PDB entry 2XYM | X-ray diffraction, 1.77 A resolution | chain A

# Chain A
Name: RNA-directed RNA polymerase
Source organism: Hepatitis C virus
Notes: EC 2.7.7.48; fragment: catalytic domain, residues 2443-3005
UniProtKB: Q99IB8 (POLG_HCVJF); residues 1-563 here correspond to UniProt positions 2443-3005 (UniProt number = residue number + 2442)
Chain sequence (563 residues; numbered 1 to 563; the number before each row is that of its first residue):
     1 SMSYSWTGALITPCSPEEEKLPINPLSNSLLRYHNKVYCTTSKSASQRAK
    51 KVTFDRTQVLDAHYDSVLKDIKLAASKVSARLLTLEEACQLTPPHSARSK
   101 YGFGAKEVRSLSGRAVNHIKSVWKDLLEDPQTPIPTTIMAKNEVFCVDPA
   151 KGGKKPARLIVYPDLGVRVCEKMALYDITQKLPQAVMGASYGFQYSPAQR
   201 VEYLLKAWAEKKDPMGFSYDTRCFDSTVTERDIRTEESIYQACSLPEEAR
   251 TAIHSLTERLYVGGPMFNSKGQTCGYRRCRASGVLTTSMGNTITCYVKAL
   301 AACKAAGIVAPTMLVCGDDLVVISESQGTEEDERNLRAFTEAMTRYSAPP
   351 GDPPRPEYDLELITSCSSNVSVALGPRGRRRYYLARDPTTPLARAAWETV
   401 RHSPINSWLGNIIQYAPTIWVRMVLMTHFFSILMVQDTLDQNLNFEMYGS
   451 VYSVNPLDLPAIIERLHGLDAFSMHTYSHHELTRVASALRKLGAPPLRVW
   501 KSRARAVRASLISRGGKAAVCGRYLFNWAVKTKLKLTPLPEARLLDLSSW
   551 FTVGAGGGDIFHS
Differences from the reference sequence: engineered mutation A385 (Thr2827 in Q99IB8)
Curated features (UniProtKB/Swiss-Prot):
  - binding site (Mg(2+)): D220, D318, D319

# In short
From UniProt: 3 Mg2+-binding residues.
Chain A is RNA-directed RNA polymerase (Hepatitis C virus); the structure, HCV-JFH1 NS5B T385A mutant, was
determined by X-ray diffraction (same publication as 2XWH and 2XXD).
